PDB entry 8ENH | X-ray diffraction, 2.50 A resolution | chains A and C of the 5 polymer chains in the assembly

== Chain A ==
Name: MHC class I antigen
Source organism: Homo sapiens
UniProtKB: F4NBT2 (F4NBT2_HUMAN); residues 1-276 here correspond to UniProt positions 25-300 (UniProt number = residue number + 24)
Amino-acid sequence (276 residues; row label = number of the first residue in the row):
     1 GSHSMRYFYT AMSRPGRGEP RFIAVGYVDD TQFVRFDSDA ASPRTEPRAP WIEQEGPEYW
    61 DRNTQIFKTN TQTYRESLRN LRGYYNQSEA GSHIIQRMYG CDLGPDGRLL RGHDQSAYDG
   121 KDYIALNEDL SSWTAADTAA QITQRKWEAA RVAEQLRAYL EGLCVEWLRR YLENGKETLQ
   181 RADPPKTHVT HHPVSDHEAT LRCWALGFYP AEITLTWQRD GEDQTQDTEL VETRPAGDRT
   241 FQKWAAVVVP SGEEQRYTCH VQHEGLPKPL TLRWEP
Disordered / not traced: 1
Disulfide bonds: Cys101-Cys164

== Chain C ==
Name: Nucleoprotein NP7 epitope
Amino-acid sequence (9 residues; numbered 1 to 9; the number before each row is that of its first residue):
     1 LPFEKSTIM

== Chain A / chain C interface ==
Residue-residue contacts (41; chain A residue first):
  Met5(A) with Leu1(C)
  Tyr7(A) with Leu1(C), hydrogen bond (side chain-backbone); Pro2(C)
  Tyr9(A) with Pro2(C)
  Arg62(A) with Leu1(C); Glu4(C), salt bridge
  Asn63(A) with Pro2(C)
  Ile66(A) with Pro2(C), hydrophobic; Phe3(C); Glu4(C); Lys5(C)
  Phe67(A) with Pro2(C), hydrophobic
  Thr69(A) with Ser6(C)
  Asn70(A) with Ser6(C)
  Thr73(A) with Ser6(C), hydrogen bond
  Glu76(A) with Ile8(C)
  Ser77(A) with Ile8(C); Met9(C), hydrogen bond (side chain-backbone)
  Asn80(A) with Ile8(C); Met9(C), hydrogen bond (side chain-backbone)
  Leu81(A) with Met9(C), hydrophobic
  Tyr84(A) with Met9(C), hydrogen bond (side chain-backbone)
  Arg97(A) with Phe3(C)
  Tyr99(A) with Pro2(C); Phe3(C), hydrogen bond (side chain-backbone)
  Tyr123(A) with Met9(C), hydrophobic
  Thr143(A) with Met9(C), hydrogen bond (side chain-backbone)
  Lys146(A) with Met9(C), hydrogen bond (side chain-backbone)
  Trp147(A) with Thr7(C), hydrogen bond (side chain-backbone); Ile8(C); Met9(C), hydrophobic
  Ala150(A) with Thr7(C)
  Val152(A) with Thr7(C)
  Gln155(A) with Phe3(C); Lys5(C)
  Leu156(A) with Phe3(C)
  Tyr159(A) with Leu1(C), hydrogen bond (side chain-backbone); Pro2(C); Phe3(C)
  Trp167(A) with Leu1(C)
  Tyr171(A) with Leu1(C), hydrogen bond (side chain-backbone)
Other interface residues (no listed pair), chain A (33 interface residues in all): Tyr59, Tyr74, Ile95, Ser116, Leu163

== In short ==
The interface between chain A and chain C involves 33 residues on one side and 9 on the other, with 11
hydrogen bonds and 1 salt bridge. Polar contacts include Arg62(A)-Glu4(C), Tyr7(A)-Leu1(C) and
Thr73(A)-Ser6(C).
Chain A is MHC class I antigen (Homo sapiens) and chain C is Nucleoprotein NP7 epitope; the structure,
Cross-reactive 3180 TCR recognition of HLA-B*35:01-NP7 epitope from 2002 H3N2 influenza strain, was determined
by X-ray diffraction.
